Entry 6PY0 (X-ray diffraction, 2.20 A resolution); this record covers chains A and B of the 3 polymer chains in the assembly.

# Chain A (and B)
Protein: Serum amyloid A-3 protein
From: Mus musculus
Notes: chain B of this document is another copy of the same molecule, construct and numbering; everything in this record applies to it too
Reference sequence: P04918 (SAA3_MOUSE); residue numbers follow UniProt; this construct covers 19-122
Chain sequence (104 residues; row label = number of the first residue in the row):
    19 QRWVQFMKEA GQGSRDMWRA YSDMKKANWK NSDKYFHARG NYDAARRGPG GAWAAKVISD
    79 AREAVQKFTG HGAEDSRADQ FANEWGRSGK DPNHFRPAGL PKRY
Unresolved in the structure: 19, 91-92 (chain B: 19, 90-92)
Small-molecule neighbours: retinol (RTL): Val75, Asp78, Ala79, Ala82, Val83, Phe86
What the authors report for this chain:
  - self-association interface (contacts with another copy of this molecule): Trp21, Val22, Met25, Trp36, Tyr39, Val75, Ile76, Ala79, Ala82, Phe86
  - binding site for retinol: Phe24, Ala28, Trp71, Val75, Ile76, Ala79, Ala82, Val83, Phe86
  - mutagenesis - W71S (10-fold): decreased binding to retinol

# Interface between chain A and chain B
Residue-residue contacts (12):
  Trp21(A) - Trp36(B)  hydrophobic
  Trp36(A) - Met25(B)  hydrophobic
  Trp36(A) - Lys26(B)
  Tyr39(A) - Trp21(B)  hydrophobic
  Tyr39(A) - Val22(B)  hydrophobic
  Lys43(A) - Arg20(B)
  Ile76(A) - Trp21(B)
  Ala79(A) - Trp21(B)
  Ala79(A) - Met25(B)  hydrophobic
  Arg80(A) - Arg20(B)
  Arg80(A) - Trp21(B)
  Val83(A) - Trp21(B)
Other interface residues (no listed pair), chain A (11 interface residues in all): Val22, Met25, Gly29
Other interface residues (no listed pair), chain B (7 interface residues in all): Arg33

# In short
Chain A and chain B form an interface of 11 and 7 residues respectively. Chain A binds retinol. The paper
reports a binding site for retinol at Phe24(A), Ala28(A) and Trp71(A) among others; W71S of chain A reduces
binding to retinol.
Both chains are Serum amyloid A-3 protein (Mus musculus). Entry 6PY0 (Crystal Structure of mouse Serum Amyloid
A3 (SAA3) bound with Retinol) was determined by X-ray diffraction, deposited together with 6PXZ.
